9DZZ - chains A and D of the 6 polymer chains in the assembly; structure by electron microscopy, 3.10 A resolution.

[Chain A]
Protein: Sec-independent protein translocase protein TatC
Organism: Escherichia coli
UniProtKB: C3SK12 (C3SK12_ECOLX); numbering as in UniProt (aligned over 1-258)
Amino-acid sequence (266 residues; each row starts with the number of its first residue):
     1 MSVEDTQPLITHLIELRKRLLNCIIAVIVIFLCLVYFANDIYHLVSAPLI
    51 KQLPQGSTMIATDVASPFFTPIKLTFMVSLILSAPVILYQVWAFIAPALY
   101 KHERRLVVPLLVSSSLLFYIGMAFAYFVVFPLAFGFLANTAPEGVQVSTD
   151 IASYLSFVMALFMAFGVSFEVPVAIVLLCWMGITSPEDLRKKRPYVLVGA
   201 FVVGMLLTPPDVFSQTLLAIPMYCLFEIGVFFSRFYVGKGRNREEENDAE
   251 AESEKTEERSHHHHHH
Not modelled in the structure: 1-5, 237-266
Differences from the reference sequence: expression tag (259-266)

[Chain D]
Protein: Sec-independent protein translocase protein TatB
Organism: Escherichia coli
UniProtKB: C3SK17 (C3SK17_ECOLX); residues 1-171 here = UniProt positions 1-171
Amino-acid sequence (171 residues; row label = number of the first residue in the row):
     1 MFDIGFSELLLVFIIGLVVLGPQRLPVAVKTVAGWIRALRSLATTVQNEL
    51 TQELKLQEFQDSLKKVEKASLTNLTPELKASMDELRQAAESMKRSYVAND
   101 PEKASDEAHTIHNPVVKDNEAAHEGVTPAAAQTQASSPEQKPETTPEPVV
   151 KPAADAEPKTAAPSPSSSDKP
Not modelled in the structure: 64-171

[Interface between chain A and chain D]
Pairs across the interface - 12 pairs, chain A then chain D:
  I10(A) - P22(D)
  I10(A) - Q23(D)
  L13(A) - P22(D)
  I14(A) - P22(D)
  L16(A) - L17(D)  hydrophobic
  R17(A) - L17(D)
  R17(A) - V18(D)  hydrogen bond (side chain-backbone)
  R17(A) - G21(D)
  L20(A) - I14(D)  hydrophobic
  L20(A) - L17(D)  hydrophobic
  L21(A) - V18(D)  hydrophobic
  I24(A) - I14(D)  hydrophobic
Interface residues without a listed pair, chain D (7 interface residues in all): V19

[Summary]
The interface between chain A and chain D involves 8 residues on one side and 7 on the other; the contacts
include 1 hydrogen bond. Its one hydrogen-bonded contact is R17(A)-V18(D).
Here chain A is Sec-independent protein translocase protein TatC and chain D is Sec-independent protein
translocase protein TatB, both from Escherichia coli. Entry 9DZZ (Cryo-EM structure of a TatBC complex from
Escherichia coli) was determined by electron microscopy.
